3AZA - chains B and E of the 6 polymer chains in the assembly; structure by X-ray diffraction, 2.70 A resolution.

== Chain B (and E) ==
Name: Beta-hydroxyacyl-ACP dehydratase
From: Plasmodium falciparum
Notes: EC 4.2.1.-; chain E of this document is another copy of the same molecule, construct and numbering; everything in this record applies to it too
UniProt: Q965D7 (Q965D7_PLAFA); numbering as in UniProt (aligned over 81-230)
Chain sequence (154 residues; row label = number of the first residue in the row):
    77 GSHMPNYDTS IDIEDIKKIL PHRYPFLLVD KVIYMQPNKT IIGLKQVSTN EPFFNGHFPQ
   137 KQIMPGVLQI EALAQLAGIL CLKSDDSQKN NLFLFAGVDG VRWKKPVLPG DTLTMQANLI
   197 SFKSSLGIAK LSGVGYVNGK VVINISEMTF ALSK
Not modelled in the structure: 77-84, 200-203, 229-230 (chain E: 77-83, 200-202, 229-230)
Sequence notes: expression tag (77-80)
Small-molecule neighbours: 8-(benzyloxy)-5-chloroquinoline (KM0): His-98, Glu-147, Ala-150, Gln-151, Gly-154, Phe-169, Leu-170, Phe-171, Phe-226

== Chain B / chain E interface ==
Contacting residue pairs (66; chain B residue first):
  Ile-89(B) / Thr-125(E)
  Ile-89(B) / Pro-185(E)  hydrophobic
  Glu-90(B) / Gln-136(E)
  Glu-90(B) / Lys-137(E)
  Glu-90(B) / Gln-138(E)  hydrogen bond (side chain-backbone)
  Lys-93(B) / Gln-138(E)
  Tyr-100(B) / Tyr-100(E)
  Tyr-100(B) / Asn-126(E)
  Tyr-100(B) / Glu-127(E)
  Tyr-100(B) / Pro-128(E)
  Tyr-100(B) / Asn-131(E)
  Pro-101(B) / Asn-126(E)
  Phe-102(B) / Asn-126(E)
  Leu-103(B) / Thr-125(E)
  Leu-103(B) / Asn-126(E)
  Leu-104(B) / Asn-126(E)
  Asp-106(B) / Ser-124(E)  hydrogen bond
  Asp-106(B) / Thr-125(E)  hydrogen bond (side chain-backbone)
  Asp-106(B) / Pro-185(E)
  Asp-106(B) / Gly-186(E)
  Lys-107(B) / Asp-187(E)  salt bridge
  Leu-120(B) / Gly-186(E)
  Lys-121(B) / Ser-124(E)  hydrogen bond
  Gln-122(B) / Gln-122(E)
  Gln-122(B) / Val-123(E)
  Gln-122(B) / Ser-124(E)  hydrogen bond (backbone-side chain)
  Gln-122(B) / Gly-186(E)  hydrogen bond (side chain-backbone)
  Gln-122(B) / Asp-187(E)
  Gln-122(B) / Thr-188(E)
  Val-123(B) / Gln-122(E)
  Ser-124(B) / Asp-106(E)  hydrogen bond
  Ser-124(B) / Lys-121(E)  hydrogen bond
  Ser-124(B) / Gln-122(E)  hydrogen bond (side chain-backbone)
  Thr-125(B) / Ile-89(E)
  Thr-125(B) / Leu-103(E)
  Thr-125(B) / Val-105(E)
  Thr-125(B) / Asp-106(E)  hydrogen bond (backbone-side chain)
  Asn-126(B) / Tyr-100(E)
  Asn-126(B) / Pro-101(E)
  Asn-126(B) / Phe-102(E)
  Asn-126(B) / Leu-103(E)
  Asn-126(B) / Leu-104(E)
  Asn-126(B) / Lys-121(E)
  Asn-126(B) / Asn-126(E)
  Asn-126(B) / Glu-127(E)  hydrogen bond
  Asn-126(B) / Pro-128(E)
  Asn-126(B) / Phe-129(E)
  Glu-127(B) / Tyr-100(E)
  Glu-127(B) / Asn-126(E)  hydrogen bond
  Pro-128(B) / Tyr-100(E)
  Pro-128(B) / Asn-126(E)
  Phe-129(B) / Asn-126(E)
  Asn-131(B) / Tyr-100(E)
  Gln-136(B) / Glu-90(E)
  Lys-137(B) / Glu-90(E)
  Gln-138(B) / Ile-89(E)
  Gln-138(B) / Glu-90(E)  hydrogen bond (backbone-side chain)
  Gln-138(B) / Lys-93(E)
  Pro-185(B) / Ile-89(E)  hydrophobic
  Pro-185(B) / Asp-106(E)
  Pro-185(B) / Lys-107(E)
  Gly-186(B) / Leu-120(E)
  Gly-186(B) / Gln-122(E)  hydrogen bond (backbone-side chain)
  Asp-187(B) / Gln-122(E)
  Thr-188(B) / Gln-122(E)
  Thr-188(B) / Thr-188(E)
Also at the interface, not in a pair above, chain B (30 interface residues in all): Val-105, Pro-135
Also at the interface, not in a pair above, chain E (30 interface residues in all): Pro-135

== Summary ==
Chain B and chain E each contribute 30 residues to their interface, with 14 hydrogen bonds and 1 salt bridge.
Among the polar pairs are Lys-107(B)/Asp-187(E), Glu-90(B)/Gln-138(E) and Asp-106(B)/Ser-124(E). Chain B binds
8-(benzyloxy)-5-chloroquinoline.
Chain B and chain E are both Beta-hydroxyacyl-ACP dehydratase (Plasmodium falciparum); the structure,
Beta-Hydroxyacyl-Acyl Carrier Protein Dehydratase (FabZ) from Plasmodium falciparum in complex with NAS91-10,
was determined by X-ray diffraction, deposited together with 3AZ8, 3AZ9 and 3AZB.
